PDB entry 5ZFW | X-ray diffraction, 2.10 A resolution | chains A and E of the 3 polymer chains in the assembly

[Chain A]
Protein: Double homeobox protein 4-like protein 4
Organism: Homo sapiens
Notes: fragment: double homeodomains
UniProt: P0CJ87 (DU4L4_HUMAN); residues 1-149 here = UniProt positions 1-149
Chain sequence (149 residues; row label = number of the first residue in the row):
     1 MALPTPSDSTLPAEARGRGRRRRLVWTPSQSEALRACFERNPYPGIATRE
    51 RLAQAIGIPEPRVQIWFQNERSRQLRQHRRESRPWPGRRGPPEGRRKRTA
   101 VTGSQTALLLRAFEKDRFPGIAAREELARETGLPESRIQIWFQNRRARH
Not modelled in the structure: 1-18, 83-91

[Chain E]
Molecule: 19-nt DNA strand
Sequence (19 nucleotides; each row starts with the number of its first residue):
     1 GGTGTGATCAGGTTAGTGG

[How chain A and chain E interact]
Contacting residue pairs (37):
  Arg-20(A) with DT14(E), hydrogen bond to the base; DA15(E), sugar contact
  Arg-23(A) with DA15(E), base contact; DG16(E), hydrogen bond to the base; DT17(E), sugar contact
  Val-25(A) with DT17(E), phosphate contact; DG18(E), phosphate contact
  Tyr-43(A) with DC9(E), phosphate contact; DA10(E), hydrogen bond to the phosphate
  Arg-49(A) with DT8(E), salt bridge to the phosphate
  Gln-64(A) with DT8(E), phosphate contact
  Gln-68(A) with DC9(E), phosphate contact
  Arg-71(A) with DC9(E), salt bridge to the phosphate; DA10(E), salt bridge to the phosphate
  Ser-72(A) with DG11(E), base contact
  Leu-75(A) with DA10(E), phosphate contact; DG11(E), phosphate contact
  Arg-79(A) with DG11(E), salt bridge to the phosphate
  Arg-95(A) with DG6(E), base contact; DA7(E), hydrogen bond to the base; DT8(E), hydrogen bond to the sugar
  Arg-96(A) with DA7(E), phosphate contact; DT8(E), hydrogen bond to the phosphate
  Lys-97(A) with DA7(E), phosphate contact
  Arg-98(A) with DT5(E), hydrogen bond to the base; DG6(E), hydrogen bond to the sugar
  Thr-99(A) with DG6(E), hydrogen bond to the phosphate; DA7(E), hydrogen bond to the phosphate
  Val-101(A) with DG6(E), phosphate contact
  Arg-137(A) with DA7(E), salt bridge to the phosphate
  Ile-140(A) with DT8(E), base contact
  Trp-141(A) with DG6(E), phosphate contact
  Asn-144(A) with DG6(E), base contact; DA7(E), base contact
  Arg-148(A) with DT5(E), base contact; DG6(E), hydrogen bond to the base; DA7(E), base contact
Other interface residues (no listed pair), chain A (24 interface residues in all): Asn-69, His-149
Other interface residues (no listed pair), chain E (14 interface residues in all): DG4, DG12

[Overview]
Chain A and chain E form an interface of 24 and 14 residues respectively, with 11 hydrogen bonds and 5 salt
bridges. Among the polar pairs are Arg-20(A)/DT14(E), Arg-23(A)/DG16(E) and Arg-95(A)/DA7(E).
Chain A is Double homeobox protein 4-like protein 4 (Homo sapiens) and chain E is a 19-nt DNA strand; the
structure, Crystal structure of human DUX4 homeodomains bound to A11G DNA mutant, was determined by X-ray
diffraction (same publication as 5Z6Z, 5ZFY and 5ZFZ).
